4Q8E - chains A and T of the 3 polymer chains in the assembly; structure by X-ray diffraction, 1.55 A resolution.

== Chain A ==
Name: DNA polymerase eta
Source organism: Homo sapiens
Notes: EC 2.7.7.7
UniProt: Q9Y253 (POLH_HUMAN); residue numbers follow UniProt; this construct covers 1-432
Sequence (435 residues; numbered -2 to 432; the number before each row is that of its first residue; numbers below 1 keep their minus sign (Gly-2 is residue -2)):
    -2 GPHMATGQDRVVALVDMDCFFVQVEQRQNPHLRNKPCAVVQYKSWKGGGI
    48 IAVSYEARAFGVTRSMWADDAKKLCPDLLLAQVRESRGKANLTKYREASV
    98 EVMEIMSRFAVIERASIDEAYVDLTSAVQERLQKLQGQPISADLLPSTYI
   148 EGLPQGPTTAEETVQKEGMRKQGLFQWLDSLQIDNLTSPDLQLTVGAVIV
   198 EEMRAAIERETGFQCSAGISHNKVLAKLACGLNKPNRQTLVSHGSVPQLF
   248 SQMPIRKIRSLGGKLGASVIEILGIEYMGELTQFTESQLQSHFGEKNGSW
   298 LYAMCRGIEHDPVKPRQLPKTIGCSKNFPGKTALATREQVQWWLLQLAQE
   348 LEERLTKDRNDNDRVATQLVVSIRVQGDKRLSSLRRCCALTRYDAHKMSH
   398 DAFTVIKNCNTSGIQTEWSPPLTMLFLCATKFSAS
Disordered / not traced: 155-159
Construct notes: expression tag (-2 to 0)
Ion coordination: Mg2+ site 1: Asp13, Met14, Asp115 (together with 0KX); Mg2+ site 2: Asp13, Asp115, Glu116 (together with 0KX) (shared with 1 residue of chain P)
Ligand contacts: 0KX (2'-deoxy-5'-O-[(R)-hydroxy{[(R)-hydroxy(phosphonooxy)phosphoryl]amino}phosphoryl]cytidine): Asp13, Met14, Asp15, Cys16, Phe17, Phe18, Ile48, Ala49, Tyr52, Arg55, Arg61, Ile114, Asp115, Glu116, Lys231
Curated features (UniProtKB/Swiss-Prot):
  - binding site (Mg(2+)): Asp13, Met14, Asp115, Glu116
  - binding site (Mn(2+)): Asp13, Met14, Asp115, Glu116
  - binding site (a 2'-deoxyribonucleoside 5'-triphosphate): Arg61
  - natural variant: Val37 (deletion: In XPV), Leu75 (deletion: In XPV), Arg93 (R93P: In XPV), Arg111 (R111H: In XPV), Thr122 (T122P: In XPV), Gly153 (G153D: In a breast cancer sample), Thr191 (T191P: In XPV), Gly263 (G263V: In XPV), Val266 (V266D: In XPV), Gly295 (G295R: In XPV), Arg361 (R361S: In XPV)
  - mutagenesis: Tyr52 (Y52A/F: Reduces DNA polymerase activity; Y52E: Reduces DNA polymerase activity. Increases fidelity of replication and reduces translesion bypass), Arg61 (R61A: Reduces enzymatic activity by two-thirds), Ser62 (S62G: Increased DNA polymerase activity and translesion bypass compared to wild-type), Ala68 (A68S/V: Severe reduction in thymine dimer translesion bypass), Asn324 to Pro326 (Reduces binding to chromatin and to monoubiquitinated PCNA. Abolishes binding to monoubiquitinated PCNA; when associated with 705-E--H-713 Del)

== Chain T ==
Molecule: 10-nt DNA strand
Sequence (10 nucleotides; each row starts with the number of its first residue):
     3 TXCTCACACT
Modified / non-standard residues: P9G (diamino(2'-deoxy-5'-guanylic acid-kappaN~8~)(phenanthridine)platinum) at position 4

== Interface between chain A and chain T ==
Pairs across the interface - 38 pairs, chain A then chain T:
  Gln38(A) - P9G_4(T)  base contact
  Gln38(A) - DC5(T)  sugar contact
  Tyr39(A) - P9G_4(T)  phosphate contact
  Tyr39(A) - DC5(T)  hydrogen bond to the phosphate
  Trp42(A) - DT3(T)  base contact
  Gly46(A) - P9G_4(T)  base contact
  Ile47(A) - P9G_4(T)  base contact
  Ile48(A) - P9G_4(T)  base contact
  Ser62(A) - P9G_4(T)  base contact
  Trp64(A) - DT3(T)  sugar contact
  Trp64(A) - P9G_4(T)  base contact
  Lys86(A) - DT6(T)  salt bridge to the phosphate
  Ala87(A) - DC5(T)  sugar contact
  Leu89(A) - DC5(T)  phosphate contact
  Leu89(A) - DT6(T)  phosphate contact
  Arg93(A) - DT6(T)  salt bridge to the phosphate
  Arg93(A) - DC7(T)  salt bridge to the phosphate
  Lys293(A) - DA10(T)  salt bridge to the phosphate
  Lys311(A) - DC9(T)  phosphate contact
  Arg313(A) - DA8(T)  salt bridge to the phosphate
  Arg313(A) - DC9(T)  salt bridge to the phosphate
  Pro316(A) - DA8(T)  phosphate contact
  Lys317(A) - DA8(T)  hydrogen bond to the phosphate
  Lys317(A) - DC9(T)  salt bridge to the phosphate
  Thr318(A) - DC7(T)  sugar contact
  Thr318(A) - DA8(T)  hydrogen bond to the phosphate
  Ile319(A) - DC7(T)  phosphate contact
  Gly320(A) - DT6(T)  sugar contact
  Gly320(A) - DC7(T)  hydrogen bond to the phosphate
  Cys321(A) - DT6(T)  phosphate contact
  Ser322(A) - DC5(T)  sugar contact
  Ser322(A) - DT6(T)  hydrogen bond to the phosphate
  Lys323(A) - DC5(T)  salt bridge to the phosphate
  Asn324(A) - P9G_4(T)  hydrogen bond to the phosphate
  Asn324(A) - DC5(T)  hydrogen bond to the phosphate
  Pro326(A) - DT3(T)  sugar contact
  Arg351(A) - DT6(T)  salt bridge to the phosphate
  Arg351(A) - DC7(T)  salt bridge to the phosphate
Other interface residues (no listed pair), chain A (28 interface residues in all): Arg111, Glu347
Other interface residues (no listed pair), chain T (9 interface residues in all): DC11

== Summary ==
28 residues of chain A face 9 of chain T across their interface, with 7 hydrogen bonds and 10 salt bridges.
Among the polar pairs are Tyr39(A)-DC5(T), Lys317(A)-DA8(T) and Thr318(A)-DA8(T). Chain A binds compound 0KX.
Chain A is DNA polymerase eta (Homo sapiens) and chain T is a 10-nt DNA strand; the structure, Human DNA
polymerase eta inserting dCMPNPP opposite a phenanthriplatin adducted G, was determined by X-ray diffraction
together with 4Q8F from the same study.
